PDB entry 6LIY | X-ray diffraction, 1.76 A resolution | chains A and B

[Chain A (and B)]
Protein: Chromophore lyase CRL, chloroplastic
Organism: Arabidopsis thaliana
Notes: EC 4.-.-.-; chain B of this document is another copy of the same molecule, construct and numbering; everything in this record applies to it too
UniProtKB: Q9FI46 (CRL_ARATH); residue numbers follow UniProt; this construct covers 1-269
Chain sequence (269 residues; numbered 1 to 269; the number before each row is that of its first residue):
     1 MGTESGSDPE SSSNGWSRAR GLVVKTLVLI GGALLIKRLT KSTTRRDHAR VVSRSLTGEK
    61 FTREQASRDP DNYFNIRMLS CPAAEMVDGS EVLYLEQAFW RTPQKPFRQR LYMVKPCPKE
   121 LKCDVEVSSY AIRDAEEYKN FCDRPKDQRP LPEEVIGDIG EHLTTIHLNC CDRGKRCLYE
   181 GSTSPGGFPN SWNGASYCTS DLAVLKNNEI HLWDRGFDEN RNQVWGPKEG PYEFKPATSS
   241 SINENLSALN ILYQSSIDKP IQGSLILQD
Not modelled in the structure: 1-42, 238-269 (chain B: 1-41, 238-269)
Modified / non-standard residues: Mse1 (selenomethionine); Mse78, Mse86, Mse113 (selenomethionine; parent Met)
Swiss-Prot annotation at these positions:
  - mutagenesis: Gly31 (G31D: In crl-2; impeded plastid division leading to enlarged chloroplasts in mesophyll cells and abnormal plastid homeostasis, thus resulting in preconditioning plants by activating the expression of ...)
Cystine bridges: Cys81-Cys142, Cys117-Cys123

[How chain A and chain B interact]
Pairs across the interface (41; chain A residue first):
  Pro70(A) - Phe99(B)
  Pro70(A) - Arg101(B)
  Asp71(A) - Phe99(B)
  Asp71(A) - Arg101(B)  salt bridge
  Asp71(A) - Thr102(B)
  Asn72(A) - Thr102(B)
  Asn72(A) - Lys105(B)  hydrogen bond
  Phe74(A) - Phe74(B)  hydrophobic
  Phe74(A) - Phe99(B)  hydrophobic
  Phe99(A) - Pro70(B)
  Phe99(A) - Asp71(B)
  Phe99(A) - Phe74(B)  hydrophobic
  Arg101(A) - Pro70(B)
  Arg101(A) - Asp71(B)  salt bridge
  Thr102(A) - Asp71(B)
  Thr102(A) - Asn72(B)
  Lys105(A) - Asn72(B)  hydrogen bond
  Lys105(A) - Glu229(B)  salt bridge
  Pro106(A) - Lys228(B)  hydrogen bond (backbone-side chain)
  Phe107(A) - Val224(B)
  Arg108(A) - Asn193(B)
  Arg110(A) - Asn193(B)  hydrogen bond
  Arg133(A) - Asn220(B)  hydrogen bond (backbone-side chain)
  Asp134(A) - Asn220(B)
  Asp134(A) - Asn222(B)  hydrogen bond
  Ala135(A) - Asn222(B)
  Glu136(A) - Asn222(B)
  Ser196(A) - Ser191(B)  hydrogen bond
  Ser196(A) - Trp192(B)
  Glu219(A) - Glu161(B)
  Asn220(A) - Arg133(B)
  Asn222(A) - Ile132(B)  hydrogen bond (side chain-backbone)
  Asn222(A) - Arg133(B)  hydrogen bond (side chain-backbone)
  Asn222(A) - Ala135(B)  hydrogen bond (side chain-backbone)
  Val224(A) - Trp192(B)  hydrophobic
  Trp225(A) - Trp192(B)
  Trp225(A) - Asn193(B)
  Lys228(A) - Lys105(B)
  Lys228(A) - Pro106(B)  hydrogen bond (side chain-backbone)
  Lys228(A) - Phe107(B)
  Glu229(A) - Lys105(B)  salt bridge
Interface residues without a listed pair, chain A (26 interface residues in all): Ile132, Asp218
Interface residues without a listed pair, chain B (24 interface residues in all): Asp134, Asp218

[In short]
26 residues of chain A and 24 residues of chain B are in contact, with 11 hydrogen bonds and 4 salt bridges.
Polar contacts include Asp71(A)-Arg101(B), Lys105(A)-Glu229(B) and Asn72(A)-Lys105(B). From UniProt: one
mutagenesis site on chain A.
Both chains are Chromophore lyase CRL, chloroplastic (Arabidopsis thaliana). Entry 6LIY (SeMet CRL Protein of
Arabidopsis) was determined by X-ray diffraction together with 6LIX from the same study.
